Entry 6N62 (X-ray diffraction, 3.80 A resolution); this record covers chains C and D of the 8 polymer chains in the assembly.

# Chain C
Name: DNA-directed RNA polymerase subunit beta
Organism: Escherichia coli
Notes: EC 2.7.7.6
UniProt: P0A8V4 (RPOB_ECO57); numbering as in UniProt (aligned over 1-1342)
Chain sequence (1342 residues; numbered 1 to 1342; the number before each row is that of its first residue):
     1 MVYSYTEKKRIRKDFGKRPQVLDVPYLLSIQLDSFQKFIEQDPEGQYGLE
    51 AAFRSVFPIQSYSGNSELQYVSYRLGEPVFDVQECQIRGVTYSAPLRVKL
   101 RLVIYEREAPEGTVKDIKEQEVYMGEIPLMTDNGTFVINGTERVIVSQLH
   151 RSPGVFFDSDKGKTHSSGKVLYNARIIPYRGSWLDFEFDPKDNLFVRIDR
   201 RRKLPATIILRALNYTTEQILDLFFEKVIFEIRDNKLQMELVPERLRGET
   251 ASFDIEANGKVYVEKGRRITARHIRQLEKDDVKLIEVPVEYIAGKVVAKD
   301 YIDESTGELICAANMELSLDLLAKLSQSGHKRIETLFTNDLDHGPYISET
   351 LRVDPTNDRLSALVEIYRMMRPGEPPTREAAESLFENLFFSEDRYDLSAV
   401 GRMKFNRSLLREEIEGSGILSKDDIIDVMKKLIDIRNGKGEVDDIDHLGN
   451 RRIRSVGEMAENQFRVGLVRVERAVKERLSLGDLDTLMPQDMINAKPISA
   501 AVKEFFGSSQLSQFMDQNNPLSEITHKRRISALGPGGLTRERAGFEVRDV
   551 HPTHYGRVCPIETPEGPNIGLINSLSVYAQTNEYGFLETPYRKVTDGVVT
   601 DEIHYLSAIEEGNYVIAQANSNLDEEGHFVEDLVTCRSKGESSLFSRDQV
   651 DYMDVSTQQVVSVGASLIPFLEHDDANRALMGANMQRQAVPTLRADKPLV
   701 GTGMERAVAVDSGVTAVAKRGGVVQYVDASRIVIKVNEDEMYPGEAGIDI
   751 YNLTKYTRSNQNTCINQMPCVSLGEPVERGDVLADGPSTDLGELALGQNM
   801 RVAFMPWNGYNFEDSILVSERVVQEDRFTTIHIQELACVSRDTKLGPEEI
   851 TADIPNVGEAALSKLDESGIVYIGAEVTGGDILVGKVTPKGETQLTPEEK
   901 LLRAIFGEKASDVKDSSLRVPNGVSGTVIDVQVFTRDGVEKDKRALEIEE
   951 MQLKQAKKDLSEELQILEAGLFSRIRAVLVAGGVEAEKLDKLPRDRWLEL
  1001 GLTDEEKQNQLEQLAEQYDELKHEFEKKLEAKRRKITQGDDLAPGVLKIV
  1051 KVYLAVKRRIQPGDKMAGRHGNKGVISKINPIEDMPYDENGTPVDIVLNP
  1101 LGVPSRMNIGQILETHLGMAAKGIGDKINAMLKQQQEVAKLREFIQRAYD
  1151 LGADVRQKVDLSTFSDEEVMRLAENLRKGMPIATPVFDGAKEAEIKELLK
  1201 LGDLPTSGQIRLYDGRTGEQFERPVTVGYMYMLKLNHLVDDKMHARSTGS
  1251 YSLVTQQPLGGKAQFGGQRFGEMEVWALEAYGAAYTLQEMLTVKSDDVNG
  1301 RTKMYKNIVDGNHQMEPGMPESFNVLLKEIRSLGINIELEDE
Disordered / not traced: 1-2, 108-110
Curated features (UniProtKB/Swiss-Prot):
  - modified residue (N6-acetyllysine): Lys1022, Lys1200

# Chain D
Name: DNA-directed RNA polymerase subunit beta'
Organism: Escherichia coli
Notes: EC 2.7.7.6
UniProt: P0A8T8 (RPOC_ECO57); residue numbers follow UniProt; this construct covers 2-1407
Chain sequence (1409 residues; numbered 1 to 1409; the number before each row is that of its first residue):
     1 VKDLLKFLKAQTKTEEFDAIKIALASPDMIRSWSFGEVKKPETINYRTFK
    51 PERDGLFCARIFGPVKDYECLCGKYKRLKHRGVICEKCGVEVTQTKVRRE
   101 RMGHIELASPTAHIWFLKSLPSRIGLLLDMPLRDIERVLYFESYVVIEGG
   151 MTNLERQQILTEEQYLDALEEFGDEFDAKMGAEAIQALLKSMDLEQECEQ
   201 LREELNETNSETKRKKLTKRIKLLEAFVQSGNKPEWMILTVLPVLPPDLR
   251 PLVPLDGGRFATSDLNDLYRRVINRNNRLKRLLDLAAPDIIVRNEKRMLQ
   301 EAVDALLDNGRRGRAITGSNKRPLKSLADMIKGKQGRFRQNLLGKRVDYS
   351 GRSVITVGPYLRLHQCGLPKKMALELFKPFIYGKLELRGLATTIKAAKKM
   401 VEREEAVVWDILDEVIREHPVLLNRAPTLHRLGIQAFEPVLIEGKAIQLH
   451 PLVCAAYNADFDGDQMAVHVPLTLEAQLEARALMMSTNNILSPANGEPII
   501 VPSQDVVLGLYYMTRDCVNAKGEGMVLTGPKEAERLYRSGLASLHARVKV
   551 RITEYEKDANGELVAKTSLKDTTVGRAILWMIVPKGLPYSIVNQALGKKA
   601 ISKMLNTCYRILGLKPTVIFADQIMYTGFAYAARSGASVGIDDMVIPEKK
   651 HEIISEAEAEVAEIQEQFQSGLVTAGERYNKVIDIWAAANDRVSKAMMDN
   701 LQTETVINRDGQEEKQVSFNSIYMMADSGARGSAAQIRQLAGMRGLMAKP
   751 DGSIIETPITANFREGLNVLQYFISTHGARKGLADTALKTANSGYLTRRL
   801 VDVAQDLVVTEDDCGTHEGIMMTPVIEGGDVKEPLRDRVLGRVTAEDVLK
   851 PGTADILVPRNTLLHEQWCDLLEENSVDAVKVRSVVSCDTDFGVCAHCYG
   901 RDLARGHIINKGEAIGVIAAQSIGEPGTQLTMRTFHIGGAASRAAAESSI
   951 QVKNKGSIKLSNVKSVVNSSGKLVITSRNTELKLIDEFGRTKESYKVPYG
  1001 AVLAKGDGEQVAGGETVANWDPHTMPVITEVSGFVRFTDMIDGQTITRQT
  1051 DELTGLSSLVVLDSAERTAGGKDLRPALKIVDAQGNDVLIPGTDMPAQYF
  1101 LPGKAIVQLEDGVQISSGDTLARIPQESGGTKDITGGLPRVADLFEARRP
  1151 KEPAILAEISGIVSFGKETKGKRRLVITPVDGSDPYEEMIPKWRQLNVFE
  1201 GERVERGDVISDGPEAPHDILRLRGVHAVTRYIVNEVQDVYRLQGVKIND
  1251 KHIEVIVRQMLRKATIVNAGSSDFLEGEQVEYSRVKIANRELEANGKVGA
  1301 TYSRDLLGITKASLATESFISAASFQETTRVLTEAAVAGKRDELRGLKEN
  1351 VIVGRLIPAGTGYAYHQDRMRRRAAGEAPAAPQVTAEDASASLAELLNAG
  1401 LGGSDNELE
Disordered / not traced: 1-15, 932-947, 1024-1135, 1274-1279, 1376-1409
Sequence notes: expression tag (1, 1408-1409)
Ion coordination: Zn2+ site 1: Cys70, Cys72, Cys85, Cys88; Mg2+: Asp460, Asp462, Asp464; Zn2+ site 2: Cys814, Cys888, Cys895, Cys898
Curated features (UniProtKB/Swiss-Prot):
  - binding site (Zn(2+)): Cys70, Cys72, Cys85, Cys88, Cys814, Cys888, Cys895, Cys898
  - binding site (Mg(2+)): Asp460, Asp462, Asp464
  - modified residue: Lys972 (N6-acetyllysine)

# How chain C and chain D interact
Contacting residue pairs (351):
  Phe545(C) - Leu788(D)  hydrophobic
  Arg548(C) - Arg780(D)  hydrogen bond (backbone-side chain)
  Asp549(C) - Pro750(D)
  Asp549(C) - His777(D)  salt bridge
  Val550(C) - Arg780(D)
  Pro552(C) - Phe773(D)  hydrophobic
  Tyr555(C) - Val769(D)
  Tyr555(C) - Phe773(D)
  Pro560(C) - Phe773(D)  hydrophobic
  Pro560(C) - Thr776(D)
  Pro560(C) - Arg780(D)  hydrogen bond (backbone-side chain)
  Ile561(C) - Thr776(D)
  Thr563(C) - Arg780(D)
  Gln618(C) - Asn768(D)
  Gln618(C) - Val769(D)
  Gln618(C) - Leu770(D)  hydrogen bond (side chain-backbone)
  Arg637(C) - Leu770(D)
  Ser642(C) - Thr757(D)
  Ser642(C) - Leu770(D)
  Thr657(C) - Val769(D)
  Val660(C) - Val769(D)  hydrophobic
  Val660(C) - Phe773(D)  hydrophobic
  Leu671(C) - Tyr772(D)
  Glu672(C) - Gly766(D)
  Glu672(C) - Leu767(D)  hydrogen bond (backbone-backbone)
  His673(C) - Phe763(D)  hydrogen bond (side chain-backbone)
  His673(C) - Arg764(D)  hydrogen bond (side chain-backbone)
  His673(C) - Glu765(D)
  His673(C) - Gly766(D)
  Asp674(C) - Phe763(D)
  Asp674(C) - Tyr772(D)  hydrogen bond (backbone-side chain)
  Asp675(C) - Arg744(D)  salt bridge
  Asp675(C) - Phe763(D)
  Asp675(C) - Tyr772(D)  hydrogen bond (backbone-side chain)
  Ala676(C) - Tyr772(D)  hydrogen bond (backbone-side chain)
  Ala676(C) - Ser775(D)
  Ala676(C) - Ala779(D)  hydrophobic
  Asn677(C) - Ala779(D)
  Asn677(C) - Leu783(D)
  Ala679(C) - Tyr772(D)
  Leu680(C) - Leu783(D)  hydrophobic
  Phe804(C) - Ser638(D)  hydrogen bond (backbone-side chain)
  Phe804(C) - Val639(D)  hydrophobic
  Met805(C) - Ala633(D)
  Met805(C) - Gly636(D)
  Pro806(C) - Asp505(D)
  Pro806(C) - Ala632(D)
  Pro806(C) - Ala633(D)
  Pro806(C) - Gly636(D)
  Pro806(C) - Ala637(D)
  Trp807(C) - Ala633(D)  hydrophobic
  Asn808(C) - Pro359(D)
  Asn808(C) - Phe629(D)
  Asn808(C) - Ala630(D)
  Asn808(C) - Ala633(D)
  Gly809(C) - Val357(D)
  Gly809(C) - Pro359(D)
  Gly809(C) - Phe629(D)
  Tyr810(C) - Val357(D)
  Asn811(C) - Asp505(D)
  Phe812(C) - Val357(D)
  Phe812(C) - Pro451(D)  hydrophobic
  Phe812(C) - Cys454(D)  hydrophobic
  Phe812(C) - Phe461(D)  hydrophobic
  Phe812(C) - Ser503(D)
  Phe812(C) - Gln504(D)
  Phe812(C) - Asp505(D)
  Phe812(C) - Phe629(D)  hydrophobic
  Glu813(C) - Phe461(D)
  Glu813(C) - Gln504(D)  hydrogen bond
  Glu813(C) - Arg731(D)
  Asp814(C) - Phe461(D)
  Ser815(C) - Val357(D)
  Ser815(C) - Phe461(D)
  Arg841(C) - Asp256(D)
  Arg841(C) - Gly257(D)
  Lys844(C) - Pro254(D)
  Glu892(C) - Lys66(D)
  Glu892(C) - Glu69(D)
  Gln894(C) - Lys76(D)
  Gln894(C) - Arg77(D)
  Gln894(C) - Leu78(D)
  Pro897(C) - Arg77(D)
  Gly923(C) - Lys445(D)
  Pro1044(C) - Gly257(D)
  Gln1061(C) - Lys445(D)  hydrogen bond (side chain-backbone)
  Pro1062(C) - Ala446(D)
  Gly1063(C) - Val354(D)
  Gly1063(C) - Ala446(D)
  Lys1065(C) - Asp462(D)  hydrogen bond (side chain-backbone)
  Lys1073(C) - Asp462(D)
  Gly1074(C) - Phe461(D)
  Val1075(C) - Thr356(D)
  Val1075(C) - Phe461(D)  hydrogen bond (backbone-backbone)
  Val1075(C) - Asp462(D)
  Val1075(C) - Gly463(D)
  Ile1076(C) - Thr356(D)
  Ser1077(C) - Val357(D)
  Asn1099(C) - Gln504(D)
  Asn1099(C) - Asp505(D)  hydrogen bond
  Pro1100(C) - Ala637(D)
  Pro1100(C) - Ser638(D)
  Pro1100(C) - Met725(D)  hydrophobic
  Leu1101(C) - Gln504(D)
  Leu1101(C) - Asp505(D)
  Leu1101(C) - Leu508(D)  hydrophobic
  Leu1101(C) - Met725(D)  hydrophobic
  Leu1101(C) - Ala730(D)  hydrophobic
  Leu1101(C) - Arg731(D)  hydrogen bond (backbone-side chain)
  Gly1102(C) - Arg731(D)
  Pro1104(C) - Met725(D)  hydrophobic
  Pro1104(C) - Gln736(D)
  Ser1105(C) - Arg731(D)  hydrogen bond
  Ser1105(C) - Gln736(D)  hydrogen bond (backbone-side chain)
  Arg1106(C) - Arg731(D)
  Met1107(C) - Gln739(D)
  Met1107(C) - Phe763(D)  hydrophobic
  Ile1109(C) - Leu740(D)  hydrophobic
  Ile1109(C) - Phe763(D)  hydrophobic
  Ile1112(C) - Val639(D)  hydrophobic
  Ile1112(C) - Ile641(D)
  Leu1113(C) - Ile641(D)  hydrophobic
  His1116(C) - Ile641(D)
  Phe1187(C) - Leu767(D)
  Phe1187(C) - Asn768(D)
  Phe1187(C) - Val769(D)
  Phe1187(C) - Tyr772(D)  hydrophobic
  Glu1192(C) - Ile641(D)
  Glu1192(C) - Arg764(D)  salt bridge
  Lys1196(C) - Asp642(D)  salt bridge
  Ser1207(C) - Asp642(D)
  Gln1209(C) - Asp643(D)
  Thr1217(C) - Arg634(D)
  Glu1219(C) - Arg634(D)  salt bridge
  Phe1221(C) - Ala633(D)
  Phe1221(C) - Arg634(D)
  Glu1222(C) - Tyr512(D)  hydrogen bond
  Glu1222(C) - Tyr537(D)
  Glu1222(C) - Arg634(D)
  Glu1222(C) - Ser635(D)
  Glu1222(C) - Gly636(D)  hydrogen bond (backbone-backbone)
  Arg1223(C) - Tyr512(D)
  Arg1223(C) - Ser635(D)
  Arg1223(C) - Gly636(D)
  Arg1223(C) - Phe719(D)  hydrogen bond (side chain-backbone)
  Arg1223(C) - Asn720(D)
  Arg1223(C) - Ser721(D)  hydrogen bond
  Arg1223(C) - Met724(D)  hydrogen bond
  Pro1224(C) - Ser638(D)
  Val1225(C) - Ser638(D)
  Thr1226(C) - Ser638(D)  hydrogen bond (backbone-side chain)
  Thr1226(C) - Val639(D)  hydrogen bond (side chain-backbone)
  Thr1226(C) - Gly640(D)  hydrogen bond (side chain-backbone)
  Val1239(C) - Ser353(D)
  Val1239(C) - Val354(D)  hydrophobic
  Val1239(C) - Lys445(D)
  Asp1240(C) - Lys445(D)  salt bridge
  Lys1242(C) - Val354(D)
  Lys1242(C) - Gln465(D)  hydrogen bond
  Met1243(C) - Arg352(D)
  Met1243(C) - Ser353(D)
  Met1243(C) - Met372(D)  hydrophobic
  Met1243(C) - Lys445(D)
  His1244(C) - Gly351(D)
  His1244(C) - Arg352(D)  hydrogen bond
  His1244(C) - Met372(D)
  Ala1245(C) - Ser350(D)
  Ala1245(C) - Gly351(D)
  Ala1245(C) - Glu375(D)
  Arg1246(C) - Asp348(D)  salt bridge
  Arg1246(C) - Tyr349(D)  hydrogen bond (backbone-backbone)
  Arg1246(C) - Ser350(D)  hydrogen bond (backbone-backbone)
  Arg1246(C) - Glu375(D)
  Arg1246(C) - Leu376(D)
  Ser1247(C) - Asp348(D)
  Ser1247(C) - Tyr349(D)  hydrogen bond (backbone-backbone)
  Ser1247(C) - Glu375(D)  hydrogen bond
  Ser1247(C) - Leu376(D)
  Ser1247(C) - Lys378(D)
  Thr1248(C) - Tyr349(D)
  Tyr1251(C) - Asp348(D)  hydrogen bond
  Leu1253(C) - Arg99(D)  hydrogen bond (backbone-side chain)
  Leu1253(C) - Pro251(D)  hydrophobic
  Leu1253(C) - Val253(D)  hydrophobic
  Val1254(C) - Arg99(D)  hydrogen bond (backbone-side chain)
  Thr1255(C) - Arg337(D)
  Thr1255(C) - Asn341(D)
  Gln1256(C) - Arg99(D)
  Gln1257(C) - Asn341(D)  hydrogen bond (side chain-backbone)
  Gln1257(C) - Lys345(D)
  Gln1257(C) - Arg346(D)  hydrogen bond (side chain-backbone)
  Pro1258(C) - Arg346(D)
  Pro1258(C) - Val347(D)
  Pro1258(C) - Asp348(D)
  Gly1260(C) - Arg346(D)
  Gly1267(C) - Arg346(D)
  Gly1267(C) - Val347(D)
  Gln1268(C) - Arg346(D)
  Gln1268(C) - Val347(D)  hydrogen bond (backbone-backbone)
  Gln1268(C) - Ser350(D)  hydrogen bond (backbone-side chain)
  Gln1268(C) - Gly351(D)
  Gln1268(C) - Arg352(D)  hydrogen bond
  Gln1268(C) - Ala467(D)
  Arg1269(C) - Arg339(D)
  Arg1269(C) - Gln340(D)  hydrogen bond (side chain-backbone)
  Arg1269(C) - Gly344(D)  hydrogen bond (side chain-backbone)
  Arg1269(C) - Arg346(D)
  Phe1270(C) - Gly344(D)
  Phe1270(C) - Lys345(D)  hydrogen bond (backbone-backbone)
  Phe1270(C) - His469(D)
  Glu1272(C) - Arg339(D)
  Glu1272(C) - Leu343(D)
  Glu1272(C) - Arg798(D)  salt bridge
  Met1273(C) - Thr428(D)
  Glu1274(C) - Asn424(D)  hydrogen bond
  Glu1274(C) - Thr428(D)  hydrogen bond
  Glu1274(C) - Ile434(D)
  Val1275(C) - Leu343(D)
  Trp1276(C) - Arg798(D)
  Trp1276(C) - Val801(D)  hydrophobic
  Trp1276(C) - Val917(D)
  Trp1276(C) - Gln921(D)  hydrogen bond (backbone-side chain)
  Ala1277(C) - Thr428(D)
  Ala1277(C) - Arg431(D)
  Ala1277(C) - Ile434(D)  hydrophobic
  Ala1277(C) - Gln921(D)
  Leu1278(C) - Met484(D)  hydrophobic
  Glu1279(C) - Gln805(D)
  Glu1279(C) - Leu1347(D)
  Ala1280(C) - Arg431(D)
  Ala1280(C) - Ile918(D)  hydrophobic
  Tyr1281(C) - Arg431(D)  hydrogen bond (side chain-backbone)
  Tyr1281(C) - Leu432(D)
  Tyr1281(C) - Ile434(D)  hydrogen bond (side chain-backbone)
  Tyr1281(C) - Met484(D)  hydrophobic
  Gly1282(C) - Leu483(D)
  Gly1282(C) - Gly1360(D)
  Gly1282(C) - Thr1361(D)  hydrogen bond (backbone-backbone)
  Ala1283(C) - Glu479(D)
  Ala1283(C) - Leu483(D)
  Ala1284(C) - Glu479(D)
  Ala1284(C) - Leu1356(D)
  Ala1284(C) - Ile1357(D)  hydrophobic
  Ala1284(C) - Thr1361(D)
  Ala1284(C) - Gly1362(D)
  Tyr1285(C) - Glu475(D)
  Tyr1285(C) - Glu479(D)  hydrogen bond (backbone-side chain)
  Tyr1285(C) - Leu1356(D)  hydrophobic
  Tyr1285(C) - Thr1361(D)
  Thr1286(C) - Ala476(D)
  Thr1286(C) - Glu479(D)  hydrogen bond
  Leu1287(C) - Val1351(D)  hydrophobic
  Leu1287(C) - Ile1357(D)  hydrophobic
  Gln1288(C) - Gly1354(D)
  Gln1288(C) - Arg1355(D)
  Gln1288(C) - Leu1356(D)
  Glu1289(C) - Val470(D)
  Glu1289(C) - Pro471(D)
  Glu1289(C) - Leu472(D)  hydrogen bond (side chain-backbone)
  Glu1289(C) - Thr473(D)  hydrogen bond (side chain-backbone)
  Glu1289(C) - Ala476(D)
  Met1290(C) - Val347(D)
  Met1290(C) - His469(D)
  Leu1291(C) - Lys345(D)  hydrogen bond (backbone-side chain)
  Leu1291(C) - Val1351(D)
  Thr1292(C) - Gly1354(D)
  Lys1294(C) - Val347(D)
  Lys1294(C) - Asp348(D)  hydrogen bond (backbone-backbone)
  Lys1294(C) - Val470(D)  hydrogen bond (side chain-backbone)
  Lys1294(C) - Leu472(D)
  Ser1295(C) - Lys345(D)
  Ser1295(C) - Arg346(D)  hydrogen bond (side chain-backbone)
  Asp1296(C) - Lys345(D)  salt bridge
  Met1304(C) - Leu472(D)  hydrophobic
  Tyr1305(C) - Tyr349(D)
  Tyr1305(C) - Pro379(D)  hydrophobic
  Tyr1305(C) - Tyr382(D)
  Ile1308(C) - Pro379(D)
  Ile1308(C) - Phe380(D)  hydrophobic
  Val1309(C) - Pro379(D)
  Val1309(C) - Gly383(D)
  His1313(C) - Phe380(D)
  His1313(C) - Leu472(D)
  His1313(C) - Thr473(D)
  His1313(C) - Leu474(D)  hydrogen bond (backbone-backbone)
  His1313(C) - Gln477(D)
  Met1315(C) - Thr473(D)
  Pro1320(C) - Lys345(D)
  Pro1320(C) - Ile1352(D)
  Pro1320(C) - Val1353(D)
  Pro1320(C) - Gly1354(D)
  Glu1321(C) - Arg99(D)  salt bridge
  Ser1322(C) - Asn341(D)  hydrogen bond
  Ser1322(C) - Leu342(D)
  Phe1323(C) - Leu342(D)
  Phe1323(C) - Ile1352(D)  hydrophobic
  Phe1323(C) - Val1353(D)  hydrophobic
  Val1325(C) - Leu249(D)  hydrophobic
  Val1325(C) - Arg337(D)
  Leu1326(C) - Arg337(D)
  Leu1326(C) - Phe338(D)  hydrophobic
  Leu1326(C) - Leu342(D)  hydrophobic
  Lys1328(C) - Arg99(D)
  Lys1328(C) - Glu100(D)
  Lys1328(C) - Leu245(D)
  Lys1328(C) - Pro246(D)
  Glu1329(C) - Met330(D)
  Glu1329(C) - Arg337(D)  salt bridge
  Ile1330(C) - Ile331(D)  hydrophobic
  Ile1330(C) - Leu1332(D)  hydrophobic
  Arg1331(C) - Trp33(D)
  Ser1332(C) - Met102(D)
  Ser1332(C) - Pro243(D)
  Ser1332(C) - Leu245(D)
  Ser1332(C) - Leu327(D)
  Leu1333(C) - Trp115(D)  hydrophobic
  Leu1333(C) - Pro243(D)
  Leu1333(C) - Leu307(D)  hydrophobic
  Leu1333(C) - Leu327(D)  hydrophobic
  Gly1334(C) - Leu24(D)
  Gly1334(C) - Ala25(D)  hydrogen bond (backbone-backbone)
  Gly1334(C) - His113(D)  hydrogen bond (backbone-side chain)
  Gly1334(C) - Leu239(D)
  Ile1335(C) - Ile22(D)  hydrophobic
  Ile1335(C) - Ala25(D)
  Ile1335(C) - Trp115(D)  hydrophobic
  Ile1335(C) - Phe116(D)  hydrophobic
  Ile1335(C) - Ala1336(D)  hydrophobic
  Asn1336(C) - Ile22(D)
  Asn1336(C) - Ala23(D)  hydrogen bond (backbone-backbone)
  Asn1336(C) - Leu24(D)
  Asn1336(C) - Ala25(D)
  Asn1336(C) - Met29(D)  hydrogen bond
  Asn1336(C) - Trp33(D)
  Ile1337(C) - Lys21(D)
  Glu1338(C) - Ile20(D)
  Glu1338(C) - Lys21(D)  hydrogen bond (backbone-backbone)
  Glu1338(C) - Met29(D)
  Leu1339(C) - Phe17(D)  hydrophobic
  Leu1339(C) - Ala19(D)
  Glu1340(C) - Phe17(D)
  Glu1340(C) - Asp18(D)
  Glu1340(C) - Ala19(D)  hydrogen bond (backbone-backbone)
  Glu1340(C) - Lys21(D)
  Glu1340(C) - Arg1341(D)  salt bridge
  Asp1341(C) - Glu16(D)
  Asp1341(C) - Phe17(D)
  Asp1341(C) - Asp18(D)  hydrogen bond (backbone-backbone)
  Glu1342(C) - Glu16(D)  hydrogen bond (backbone-backbone)
  Glu1342(C) - Phe17(D)  hydrogen bond (backbone-backbone)
  Glu1342(C) - Asp18(D)
Other interface residues (no listed pair), chain C (166 interface residues in all): His551, His554, Glu565, Ile569, Gly570, Ala619, Asn620, Met681, Lys890, Leu895, Val1103, Lys1191, Thr1206, Arg1216, Phe1265, Gly1271, Gly1318, Met1319
Other interface residues (no listed pair), chain D (186 interface residues in all): Phe49, Asp248, Tyr269, Ile394, Leu422, Ala426, His430, Gln435, Gly444, Ala459, Asp460, Asn489, Arg538, Met644, Ile646, Gly732, Glu756, Ala784, Ala787, Thr797, Glu913, Ala914, Ala1359, Arg1369

# In short
Chain C and chain D form an interface of 166 and 186 residues respectively, with 68 hydrogen bonds and 12 salt
bridges. Polar pairs include Asp549(C)-His777(D), Asp675(C)-Arg744(D) and Glu1192(C)-Arg764(D). Curated
annotation (UniProt) lists 8 Zn2+-binding residues and 3 Mg2+-binding residues on chain D.
Here chain C is DNA-directed RNA polymerase subunit beta and chain D is DNA-directed RNA polymerase subunit
beta', both from Escherichia coli. Entry 6N62 (Escherichia coli RNA polymerase sigma70-holoenzyme bound to
upstream fork promoter DNA) was determined by X-ray diffraction (same publication as 6N60 and 6N61).
